9G0R - chains D and a of the 12 polymer chains in the assembly; structure by electron microscopy, 3.10 A resolution.

Chain D:
Molecule: Tubulin beta-4 chain
From: Xenopus laevis
UniProt: P30883 (TBB4_XENLA); numbering as in UniProt (aligned over 1-445)
Chain sequence (445 residues; row label = number of the first residue in the row):
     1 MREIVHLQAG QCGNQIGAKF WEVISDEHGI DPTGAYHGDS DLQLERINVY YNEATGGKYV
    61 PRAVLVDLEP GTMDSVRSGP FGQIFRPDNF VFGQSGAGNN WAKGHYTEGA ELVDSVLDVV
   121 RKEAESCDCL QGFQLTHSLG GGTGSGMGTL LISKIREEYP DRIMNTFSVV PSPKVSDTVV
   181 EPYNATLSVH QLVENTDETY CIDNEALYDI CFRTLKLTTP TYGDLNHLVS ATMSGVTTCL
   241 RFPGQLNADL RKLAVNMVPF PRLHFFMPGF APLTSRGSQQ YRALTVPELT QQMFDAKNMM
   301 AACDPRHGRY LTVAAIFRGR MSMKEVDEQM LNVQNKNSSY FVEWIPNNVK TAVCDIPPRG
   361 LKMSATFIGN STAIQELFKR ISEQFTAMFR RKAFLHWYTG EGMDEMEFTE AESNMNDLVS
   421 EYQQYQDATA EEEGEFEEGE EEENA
Not modelled in the structure: 431-445
Residues lining bound ligands:
  - GDP (guanosine-5'-diphosphate): G10, Q11, C12, Q15, I16, N99, S138, G140, G141, G142, T143, G144, D177, E181, N204, Y222, L225, N226
  - GTP: Q245, L246, K252
Swiss-Prot annotation at these positions:
  - motif: M1 to I4 (MREI motif)
  - binding site (GTP): Q11, E69, S138, G142, T143, G144, N204, N226
  - binding site (Mg(2+)): E69
  - modified residue: E438 (5-glutamyl polyglutamate)

Chain a:
Molecule: Tubulin alpha chain
From: Xenopus laevis
UniProt: A0A8J0UQF0 (A0A8J0UQF0_XENLA); residues 1-449 here = UniProt positions 1-449
Chain sequence (449 residues; row label = number of the first residue in the row):
     1 MRECISVHIG QAGVQMGNAC WELYCLEHGI QQDGIIPDDK TAVMDSSFGT FFSETGSGKH
    61 VPRAVFVDLE QTVIGEIRTG HYRSLFHPEQ LITGKEDAAN NYARGHYTIG KEIVDSVLDR
   121 VRKMADQCSG LQGFLIFHSF GGGTGSGFTS LLMERLSVDY GKKSKLEFSV YPAPQISTAV
   181 VEPYNSILTT HTTLEHSDCA FMVDNEAIYD ICNRNLDIER PTYTNLNRLI GQIVSSITAS
   241 LRFDGALNVD LTEFQTNLVP YPRIHFPLVT YSPIISAEKA YHEQLSVPEI TNACFEYSNQ
   301 MVKCDPRRGK YMACCLLYRG DVVPKDVNAA IATIKTRKSI QFVDWCPTGF KVGINYQPPT
   361 AVPGGDLAKV QRAVCMLSNT TAIAEAWARL DHKFDLMYSK RAFVHWYVGE GMEEGEFSEA
   421 REDMAALEKD YEEVGTESGD GGDEEEDEY
Not modelled in the structure: 39-44, 439-449
Metal / ion sites: Mg2+: E70 (together with GTP)
Residues lining bound ligands: GTP: G10, Q11, A12, Q15, M16, D68, E70, D97, A98, A99, N100, S139, G141, G142, G143, T144, G145, V170, T178, E182, N205, Y223, L226, N227, I230

Interface between chain D and chain a:
Contacting residue pairs (65):
  Q11(D) with A246(a); N248(a), hydrogen bond
  E69(D) with R2(a), salt bridge; D250(a)
  P70(D) with M1(a)
  G71(D) with R2(a)
  S75(D) with D244(a)
  Q94(D) with M1(a); S129(a); G130(a)
  G98(D) with T252(a); E253(a); T256(a)
  N99(D) with E253(a); N257(a), hydrogen bond; K351(a)
  V175(D) with N328(a); I331(a), hydrophobic
  S176(D) with T348(a); F350(a); V352(a)
  D177(D) with L247(a); F350(a); K351(a); V352(a)
  T178(D) with N257(a); T348(a); F350(a), hydrogen bond (backbone-backbone)
  V179(D) with N257(a), hydrogen bond (backbone-side chain); T348(a); F350(a); K351(a)
  V180(D) with T256(a)
  P182(D) with T348(a)
  Y208(D) with P324(a); K325(a); N328(a)
  P220(D) with V323(a); K325(a)
  Y222(D) with A246(a), hydrophobic; P324(a), hydrophobic
  Q384(D) with P347(a); T348(a), hydrogen bond
  A387(D) with P347(a), hydrophobic
  M388(D) with W345(a)
  R390(D) with E437(a), salt bridge
  R391(D) with Y261(a), hydrogen bond (backbone-side chain); W345(a); E433(a), salt bridge; T436(a), hydrogen bond (side chain-backbone); E437(a), salt bridge
  K392(D) with Y261(a)
  A393(D) with P260(a); W345(a), hydrophobic
  F394(D) with T256(a); N257(a); V259(a); P260(a)
  H396(D) with V259(a), hydrogen bond (side chain-backbone); P260(a), hydrogen bond (side chain-backbone); Y261(a); P262(a)
  W397(D) with Q255(a), hydrogen bond (side chain-backbone); T256(a); V259(a), hydrogen bond (side chain-backbone)
Also at the interface, not in a pair above, chain D (36 interface residues in all): G93, G96, A97, K103, K174, E181, E205, F212
Also at the interface, not in a pair above, chain a (38 interface residues in all): Q132, G245, A332, C346, G349, V434

Overview:
36 residues of chain D face 38 of chain a across their interface, with 11 hydrogen bonds and 4 salt bridges.
Polar contacts include E69(D)-R2(a), R390(D)-E437(a) and R391(D)-E433(a). Bound to chain D: GDP and GTP. Bound
to chain a: GTP.
Here chain D is Tubulin beta-4 chain and chain a is Tubulin alpha chain, both from Xenopus laevis. Entry 9G0R
(Xenopus laevis undecorated microtubule - 15 protofilament, 4-start helix) was determined by electron
microscopy, deposited together with 9FVJ, 9G0O, 9G0P, 9G0Q, 9G0S and 9G0T.
